Entry 1C8S (X-ray diffraction, 2.00 A resolution); this record covers chain A.

[Chain A]
Molecule: Bacteriorhodopsin ("M" state intermediate)
Organism: Halobacterium salinarum
UniProtKB: P02945 (BACR_HALN1); numbering as in UniProt; present here: 5-153, 176-222
Amino-acid sequence (196 residues; row label = number of the first residue in the row; note: 22 numbers in that range are skipped by the numbering (no residue carries them; nothing is unmodelled there)):
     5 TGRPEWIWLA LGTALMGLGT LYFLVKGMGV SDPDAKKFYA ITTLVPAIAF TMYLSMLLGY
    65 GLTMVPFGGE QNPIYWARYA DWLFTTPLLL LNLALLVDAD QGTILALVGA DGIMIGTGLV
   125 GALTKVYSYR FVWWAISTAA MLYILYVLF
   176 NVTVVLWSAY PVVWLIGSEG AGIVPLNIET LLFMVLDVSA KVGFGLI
Construct notes: engineered mutation Asn96 (Asp in P02945)
Covalently attached groups: retinal (RET) linked to Lys216
Small-molecule neighbours:
  - lipid fragment (LI1; 1-[2,6,10.14-tetramethyl-hexadecan-16-yl]-2-[2,10,14-trimethylhexadecan-16-yl]glycerol), molecule 1: Ala14, Thr17, Ala18, Gly21, Leu22, Phe54, Leu61
  - lipid fragment (LI1), molecule 2: Met20, Gly21, Thr24, Leu25, Leu28, Ala44, Thr47, Leu48, Ala51, Phe54, Ala110, Ala114, Ile117, Ile140, Ala144, Tyr147
  - lipid fragment (LI1), molecule 3: Met32, Ala139, Ala143, Tyr150
  - lipid fragment (LI1), molecule 4: Ile52, Met56, Tyr64, Thr67, Trp80, Ala84, Leu87, Phe88, Leu92, Gly113, Gly116, Ile117, Gly120, Leu123, Val124, Leu127, Lys129
  - lipid fragment (LI1), molecule 5: Phe54, Leu58, Leu61, Leu62, Val136, Ala139, Ile140, Ala143
  - lipid fragment (LI1), molecule 6: Leu87, Phe88, Pro91, Leu92, Leu95, Ile108, Val112
  - lipid fragment (LI1), molecule 7: Tyr131, Ser132, Phe135, Val136, Trp138, Ala139, Leu190, Ala196
  - lipid fragment (LI1), molecule 8: Trp138, Val187, Leu190, Ala196, Ile198
  - lipid fragment (LI1), molecule 9: Phe153, Asn176, Val179, Val180, Ser183, Ala184, Val187
  - retinal (RET): Tyr83, Trp86, Thr89, Thr90, Leu93, Met118, Ile119, Gly122, Trp138, Ser141, Thr142, Met145, Leu181, Trp182, Tyr185, Pro186, Trp189, Asp212, Ala215
  - 2,10,23-trimethyl-tetracosane (SQU): Leu19, Leu22, Gly23, Tyr26, Val213, Ser214, Val217, Gly218, Leu221

[Summary]
Ligands of chain A: 9 copies of lipid fragment and 2,10,23-trimethyl-tetracosane. Retinal is covalently linked
to Lys216.
Chain A is Bacteriorhodopsin ("M" state intermediate) (Halobacterium salinarum); the structure,
Bacteriorhodopsin D96N late M state intermediate, was determined by X-ray diffraction together with 1C8R from
the same study.
